Entry 6RJA (electron microscopy, 3.00 A resolution); this record covers chains A and C of the 8 polymer chains in the assembly.

Chain A:
Molecule: AcrIIA6
Organism: Streptococcus phage D1811
Reference sequence: A0A2U7VKE8 (A0A2U7VKE8_9CAUD); numbering as in UniProt (aligned over 1-183)
Amino-acid sequence (183 residues; row label = number of the first residue in the row):
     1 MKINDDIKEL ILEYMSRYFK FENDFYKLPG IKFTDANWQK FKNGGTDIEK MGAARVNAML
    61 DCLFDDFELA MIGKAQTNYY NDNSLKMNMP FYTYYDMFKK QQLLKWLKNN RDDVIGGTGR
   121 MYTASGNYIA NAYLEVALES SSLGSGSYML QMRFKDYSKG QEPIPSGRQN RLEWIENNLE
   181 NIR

Chain C:
Molecule: CRISPR-associated endonuclease Cas9 1
Organism: Streptococcus thermophilus (strain ATCC BAA-491 / LMD-9)
Notes: EC 3.1.-.-
Reference sequence: Q03LF7 (CAS9A_STRTD); residues 1-1121 here = UniProt positions 1-1121
Amino-acid sequence (1121 residues; numbered 1 to 1121; the number before each row is that of its first residue):
     1 MSDLVLGLDI GIGSVGVGIL NKVTGEIIHK NSRIFPAAQA ENNLVRRTNR QGRRLTRRKK
    61 HRRVRLNRLF EESGLITDFT KISINLNPYQ LRVKGLTDEL SNEELFIALK NMVKHRGISY
   121 LDDASDDGNS SIGDYAQIVK ENSKQLETKT PGQIQLERYQ TYGQLRGDFT VEKDGKKHRL
   181 INVFPTSAYR SEALRILQTQ QEFNPQITDE FINRYLEILT GKRKYYHGPG NEKSRTDYGR
   241 YRTSGETLDN IFGILIGKCT FYPDEFRAAK ASYTAQEFNL LNDLNNLTVP TETKKLSKEQ
   301 KNQIINYVKN EKAMGPAKLF KYIAKLLSCD VADIKGYRID KSGKAEIHTF EAYRKMKTLE
   361 TLDIEQMDRE TLDKLAYVLT LNTEREGIQE ALEHEFADGS FSQKQVDELV QFRKANSSIF
   421 GKGWHNFSVK LMMELIPELY ETSEEQMTIL TRLGKQKTTS SSNKTKYIDE KLLTEEIYNP
   481 VVAKSVRQAI KIVNAAIKEY GDFDNIVIEM ARETNEDDEK KAIQKIQKAN KDEKDAAMLK
   541 AANQYNGKAE LPHSVFHGHK QLATKIRLWH QQGERCLYTG KTISIHDLIN NSNQFEVDHI
   601 LPLSITFDDS LANKVLVYAT ANQEKGQRTP YQALDSMDDA WSFRELKAFV RESKTLSNKK
   661 KEYLLTEEDI SKFDVRKKFI ERNLVDTRYA SRVVLNALQE HFRAHKIDTK VSVVRGQFTS
   721 QLRRHWGIEK TRDTYHHHAV DALIIAASSQ LNLWKKQKNT LVSYSEDQLL DIETGELISD
   781 DEYKESVFKA PYQHFVDTLK SKEFEDSILF SYQVDSKFNR KISDATIYAT RQAKVGKDKA
   841 DETYVLGKIK DIYTQDGYDA FMKIYKKDKS KFLMYRHDPQ TFEKVIEPIL ENYPNKQINE
   901 KGKEVPCNPF LKYKEEHGYI RKYSKKGNGP EIKSLKYYDS KLGNHIDITP KDSNNKVVLQ
   961 SVSPWRADVY FNKTTGKYEI LGLKYADLQF EKGTGTYKIS QEKYNDIKKK EGVDSDSEFK
  1021 FTLYKNDLLL VKDTETKEQQ LFRFLSRTMP KQKHYVELKP YDKQKFEGGE ALIKVLGNVA
  1081 NSGQCKKGLG KSNISIYKVR TDVLGNQHII KNEGDKPKLD F
Disordered / not traced: 1-2, 123-132, 287-296, 455-463, 510-690, 714-735, 750-805, 893-908
Differences from the reference sequence: conflict Thr56 (Ala in Q03LF7), Ile132 (Val in Q03LF7)
UniProt features mapped onto this chain:
  - active site: Asp9 (For RuvC-like nuclease domain), His599 (Proton acceptor for HNH nuclease domain)
  - binding site (Mg(2+)): Asp9, Glu509, Glu513, His738

Interface between chain A and chain C:
Residue-residue contacts - 34 pairs, chain A then chain C:
  Lys20(A) with Asn954(C), hydrogen bond (side chain-backbone)
  Phe21(A) with Gln832(C); Lys956(C)
  Pro29(A) with Lys1009(C)
  Gly116(A) with Lys992(C)
  Gly117(A) with Lys992(C)
  Thr118(A) with Gln989(C)
  Arg120(A) with Ala986(C), hydrogen bond (side chain-backbone); Asp987(C); Leu988(C), hydrogen bond (side chain-backbone); Gln989(C); Lys1003(C), hydrogen bond (backbone-side chain)
  Tyr122(A) with Asp987(C), hydrogen bond; Ile1007(C)
  Ala124(A) with Lys1010(C)
  Asn127(A) with Gly943(C); Asn944(C); His945(C), hydrogen bond
  Tyr128(A) with Ile946(C); Asp947(C), hydrogen bond (backbone-backbone); Ala986(C), hydrogen bond (side chain-backbone)
  Ile129(A) with Asp947(C)
  Ala130(A) with Asp947(C), hydrogen bond (backbone-backbone)
  Tyr133(A) with Lys1003(C), hydrogen bond
  Glu135(A) with Lys992(C), salt bridge
  Ala137(A) with Lys992(C)
  Ser145(A) with Lys998(C)
  Gly146(A) with Lys998(C)
  Ser147(A) with Glu1002(C), hydrogen bond
  Tyr148(A) with Lys992(C)
  Gln151(A) with Lys992(C)
  Asp156(A) with Lys951(C)
  Ser158(A) with Lys951(C), hydrogen bond (backbone-side chain)
  Gly160(A) with Lys951(C), hydrogen bond (backbone-side chain)
Also at the interface, not in a pair above, chain A (30 interface residues in all): Ile115, Ser125, Gly126, Val136, Glu139, Gln161
Also at the interface, not in a pair above, chain C (29 interface residues in all): Ile84, Ile948, Thr949, Asn955, Gly993, Ser1000, Gln1001, Asp1006, Asp1120

Overview:
30 residues of chain A face 29 of chain C across their interface, with 13 hydrogen bonds and 1 salt bridge.
Polar pairs include Glu135(A)-Lys992(C), Lys20(A)-Asn954(C) and Arg120(A)-Ala986(C). From UniProt: active-site
residues Asp9(C) and His599(C) and 4 Mg2+-binding residues on chain C.
Here chain A is AcrIIA6 (Streptococcus phage D1811) and chain C is CRISPR-associated endonuclease Cas9 1
(Streptococcus thermophilus (strain ATCC BAA-491 / LMD-9)). Entry 6RJA (Cryo-EM structure of
St1Cas9-sgRNA-tDNA20-AcrIIA6 dimeric assembly) was determined by electron microscopy, deposited together with
6RJ9, 6RJD and 6RJG.
